Entry 8OO7 (electron microscopy, 2.80 A resolution); this record covers chains K and Q of the 18 polymer chains in the assembly.

== Chain K ==
Molecule: DNA Strand 1
Sequence (226 nucleotides; each row starts with the number of its first residue; numbers below 1 keep their minus sign (DC-73 is residue -73)):
   -73 CTGGAGAATCCCGGTGCCGAGGCCGCTCAATTGGTCGTAGCAAGCTCTAG
   -23 CACCGCTTAAACGCACGTACGCGCTGTCCCCCGCGTTTTAACCGCCAAGG
    27 GGATTACTCCCTAGTCTCCAGGCACGTGTCAGATATATACATCCTGTGCA
    77 TGTATTGAACAGCGACCTTGCCGGTGCCAGTCGGATAGTGTTCCGAGCTC
   127 CCACTCTAGAGGATCCCCGGGTACCG
Unresolved in the structure: -73, 41-152

== Chain Q ==
Protein: Histone H3.1
From: Homo sapiens
UniProtKB: P68431 (H31_HUMAN); residues 1-135 here correspond to UniProt positions 2-136 (UniProt number = residue number + 1)
Sequence (135 residues; numbered 1 to 135; the number before each row is that of its first residue):
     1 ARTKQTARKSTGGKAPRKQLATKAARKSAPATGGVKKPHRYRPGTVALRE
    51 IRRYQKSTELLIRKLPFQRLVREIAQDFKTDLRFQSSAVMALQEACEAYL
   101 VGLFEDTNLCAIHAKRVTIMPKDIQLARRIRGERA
Unresolved in the structure: 1-36, 135

== Interface between chain K and chain Q ==
Pairs across the interface (24):
  DA-67(K) with His39(Q), sugar contact; Tyr41(Q), phosphate contact
  DA-66(K) with Tyr41(Q), sugar contact; Arg49(Q), hydrogen bond to the phosphate
  DT-65(K) with Arg49(Q), salt bridge to the phosphate
  DC-2(K) with Lys115(Q), salt bridge to the phosphate
  DC8(K) with Arg40(Q), base contact; Gly44(Q), phosphate contact
  DG9(K) with Arg40(Q), hydrogen bond to the base; Tyr41(Q), sugar contact; Arg42(Q), sugar contact; Pro43(Q), sugar contact; Val46(Q), hydrogen bond to the phosphate; Ala47(Q), hydrogen bond to the phosphate
  DC10(K) with Arg40(Q), sugar contact; Tyr41(Q), hydrogen bond to the phosphate; Val46(Q), phosphate contact
  DA17(K) with Arg63(Q), hydrogen bond to the phosphate; Pro66(Q), phosphate contact; Arg69(Q), salt bridge to the phosphate
  DC18(K) with Arg63(Q), salt bridge to the phosphate; Lys64(Q), hydrogen bond to the phosphate; Leu65(Q), hydrogen bond to the phosphate; Pro66(Q), phosphate contact
Also at the interface, not in a pair above, chain K (12 interface residues in all): DC-64, DC7, DG11
Also at the interface, not in a pair above, chain Q (19 interface residues in all): Pro38, Arg53, Lys56, Thr118

== Overview ==
12 residues of chain K and 19 residues of chain Q are in contact; the contacts include 8 hydrogen bonds and 4
salt bridges. Polar pairs include DG9(K)-Arg40(Q), DA-66(K)-Arg49(Q) and DG9(K)-Val46(Q).
Chain K is DNA Strand 1 and chain Q is Histone H3.1 (Homo sapiens); the structure, CryoEM Structure INO80core
Hexasome complex composite model state1, was determined by electron microscopy (same publication as 8OO9,
8OOA, 8OOC, 8OOF, 8OOP, 8OOR, 8OOS and 8OOT).
